3BNX - chains A and C of the 4 polymer chains in the assembly; structure by X-ray diffraction, 2.10 A resolution.

[Chain A (and C)]
Molecule: Aristolochene synthase
Organism: Aspergillus terreus
Notes: EC 4.2.3.9; chain C of this document is another copy of the same molecule, construct and numbering; everything in this record applies to it too
UniProt: Q9UR08 (Q9UR08_ASPTE); residue numbers follow UniProt; this construct covers 1-320
Chain sequence (320 residues; each row starts with the number of its first residue):
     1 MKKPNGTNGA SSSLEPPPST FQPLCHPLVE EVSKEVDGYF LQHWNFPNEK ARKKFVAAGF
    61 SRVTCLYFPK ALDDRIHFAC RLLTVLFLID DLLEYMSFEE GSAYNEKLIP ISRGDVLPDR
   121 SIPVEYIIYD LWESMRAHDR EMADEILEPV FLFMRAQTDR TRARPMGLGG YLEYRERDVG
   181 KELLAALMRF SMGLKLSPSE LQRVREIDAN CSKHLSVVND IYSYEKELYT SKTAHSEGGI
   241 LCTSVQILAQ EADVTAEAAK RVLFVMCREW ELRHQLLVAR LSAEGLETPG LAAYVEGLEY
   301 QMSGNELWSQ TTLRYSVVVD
Disordered / not traced: 1-12, 232-240, 318-320 (chain C: 1-12, 231-240, 318-320)
Swiss-Prot annotation at these positions:
  - binding site (Mg(2+)): D90, N219, S223, E227
  - binding site ((2E,6E)-farnesyl diphosphate): R314, Y315
  - mutagenesis: E227 (E227Q: Abolishes catalytic activity)
Small-molecule neighbours: farnesyl diphosphate (FPP): Y67, L83, L86, F87, D90, F153, G180, K181, L184, N219, N305, W308, R314, Y315

[How chain A and chain C interact]
Contacting residue pairs - 18 pairs, chain A then chain C:
  E106(A) - P198(C)
  E106(A) - S199(C)
  R155(A) - P198(C)  hydrogen bond (side chain-backbone)
  R155(A) - Q202(C)
  D159(A) - R205(C)  salt bridge
  R162(A) - E176(C)  salt bridge
  R164(A) - G169(C)
  R164(A) - G170(C)
  R164(A) - E173(C)
  G169(A) - R164(C)
  G170(A) - R164(C)
  E173(A) - R164(C)
  E176(A) - R162(C)  salt bridge
  R177(A) - E173(C)  salt bridge
  R177(A) - R177(C)
  Q202(A) - E106(C)  hydrogen bond
  Q202(A) - R155(C)
  E206(A) - R160(C)  salt bridge
Interface residues without a listed pair, chain A (14 interface residues in all): P198, R205
Interface residues without a listed pair, chain C (15 interface residues in all): D159

[In short]
Chain A and chain C form an interface of 14 and 15 residues respectively, with 2 hydrogen bonds and 5 salt
bridges. Polar pairs include D159(A)-R205(C), R162(A)-E176(C) and R177(A)-E173(C). Bound to chain A: farnesyl
diphosphate.
Chain A and chain C are both Aristolochene synthase (Aspergillus terreus); the structure, Crystal structure of
Aristolochene synthase complexed with farnesyl diphosphate, was determined by X-ray diffraction (same
publication as 3CKE and 3BNY).
